4GES - chain B; structure by X-ray diffraction, 1.23 A resolution.

Chain B:
Protein: Green fluorescent protein
Organism: Aequorea victoria
UniProtKB: P42212 (GFP_AEQVI); residues 1-238 here = UniProt positions 1-238
Sequence (246 residues; row label = number of the first residue in the row):
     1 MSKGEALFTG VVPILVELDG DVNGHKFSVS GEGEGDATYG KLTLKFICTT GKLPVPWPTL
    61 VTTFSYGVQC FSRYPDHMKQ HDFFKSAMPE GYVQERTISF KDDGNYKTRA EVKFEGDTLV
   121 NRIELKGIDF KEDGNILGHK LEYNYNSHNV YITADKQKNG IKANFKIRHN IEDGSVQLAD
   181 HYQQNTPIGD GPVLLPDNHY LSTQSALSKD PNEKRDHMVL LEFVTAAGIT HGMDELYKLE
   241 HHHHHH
Disordered / not traced: 1, 232-246
Sequence notes: engineered mutation S99 (Phe in P42212), T153 (Met in P42212), A163 (Val in P42212); expression tag (239-246)
Modified / non-standard residues: Y151 (3-(1h-pyrazol-1-yl)-l-tyrosine; 0WZ)
Swiss-Prot annotation at these positions:
  - modified residue: Y66 (Z: -2,3-didehydrotyrosine)
  - cross-link: S65 to G67 (5-imidazolinone (Ser-Gly))
  - mutagenesis: S30 (S30R: In mut1.28; shifts fluorescence lifetime from 3.03 to 2.76 ns; when associated with H-145. In mut2.2; shifts fluorescence lifetime from 3.03 to 1.94 ns; when associated with H-69 and H-145 ...), Y39 (Y39N: In EBFP1.2; shifts the excitation and emission spectra to shorter wavelengths and increases quantum yields compared to BFP; when associated with R-30; H-66; A-72; T-105; F-145; V-171 ...), F46 (F46L: In mut3.3; shifts fluorescence lifetime from 3.03 to 1.88 ns; when associated with R-30; H-69 and H-145. In R10-3 ...), F64 (F64L: In EGFP; increases fluorescence at warmer temperatures such as 37 degrees Celsius; when associated with T-65. In EBFP; gives rise to variants with blue fluorescence ...), S65 to Y66 (Gives rise to variants with cerulean fluorsecence), S65 (S65A: In GFPmut 2; red-shifts by about 100 nm the excitation maxima, permitting efficient excitation at 488 nm and increases fluorescence; when associated with L-68 and A-72; S65G: In EYFP ...), Y66 (Y66H: In BFP; shifts the excitation and emission spectra to shorter wavelengths. In EBFP; gives rise to variants with blue fluorescence; when associated with L-64 and T-65. In Azurite ...), V68 (V68L: In EYFP; leads to yellow fluorescence, folds faster and more efficiently at 37 degrees Celsius and has superior solubility and brightness; when associated with G-65; A-72 and Y-203 ...), Q69 (Q69H: In P4; leads to no detectable fluorescence. In mut2.2; shifts fluorescence lifetime from 3.03 to 1.94 ns; when associated with R-30 and H-145. In mut3.3 ...), S72 (S72A: Increases fluorescence at warmer temperatures such as 37 degrees Celsius. In GFPmut 3; highly fluorescent mutant when excited at 488 nm; when associated with G-65. In EYFP ...), K79 (K79R: In Topaz; shifts the major emission and exitation peak up to 20 nm; when associated with G-65; A-72 and Y-203), Q80 (Q80R: In Azurite; shifts the excitation and emission spectra to shorter wavelengths and increases quantum yields compared to BFP; when associated with H-66; F-145; I-150 and R-224), 22 further mutagenesis entries in UniProt

In short:
Curated annotation (UniProt) lists 33 mutagenesis sites.
Chain B is Green fluorescent protein (Aequorea victoria); the structure, crystal structure of GFP-TYR151PYZ
with an unnatural amino acid incorporation, was determined by X-ray diffraction, deposited together with 4GF6.
